PDB entry 7Y36 | electron microscopy, 2.80 A resolution | chains R and A of the 6 polymer chains in the assembly

# Chain R
Name: Parathyroid hormone/parathyroid hormone-related peptide receptor
From: Homo sapiens
UniProtKB: Q03431 (PTH1R_HUMAN); residues 27-593 carry their UniProt numbers (567 of 727 residues fall inside the UniProt entry; the rest is not from it)
Sequence (727 residues; each row starts with the number of its first residue):
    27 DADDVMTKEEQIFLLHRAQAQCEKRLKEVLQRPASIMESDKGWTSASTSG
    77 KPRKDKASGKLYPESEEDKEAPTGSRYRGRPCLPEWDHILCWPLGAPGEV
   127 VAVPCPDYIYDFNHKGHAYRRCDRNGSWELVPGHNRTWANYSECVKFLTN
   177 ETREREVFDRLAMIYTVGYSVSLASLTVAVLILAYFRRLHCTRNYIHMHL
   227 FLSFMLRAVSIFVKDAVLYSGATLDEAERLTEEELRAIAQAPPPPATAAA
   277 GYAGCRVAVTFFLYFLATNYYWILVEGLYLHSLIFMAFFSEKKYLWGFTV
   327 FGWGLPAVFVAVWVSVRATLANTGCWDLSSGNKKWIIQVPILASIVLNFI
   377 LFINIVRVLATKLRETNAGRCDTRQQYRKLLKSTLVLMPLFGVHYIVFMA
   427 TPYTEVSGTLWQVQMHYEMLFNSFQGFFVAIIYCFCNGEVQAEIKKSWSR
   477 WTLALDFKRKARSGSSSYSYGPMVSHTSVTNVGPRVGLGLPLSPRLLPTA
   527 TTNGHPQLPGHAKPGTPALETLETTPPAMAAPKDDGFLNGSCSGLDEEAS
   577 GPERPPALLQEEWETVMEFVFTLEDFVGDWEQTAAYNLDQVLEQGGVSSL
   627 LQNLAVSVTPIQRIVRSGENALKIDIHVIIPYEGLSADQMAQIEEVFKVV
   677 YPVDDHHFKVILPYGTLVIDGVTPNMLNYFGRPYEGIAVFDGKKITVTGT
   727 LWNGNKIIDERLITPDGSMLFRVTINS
Not modelled in the structure: 27-30, 59-104, 247-275, 394-398, 482-753
Sequence notes: conflict A188 (Gly in Q03431)
Disulfides: C48-C117, C108-C148, C131-C170, C281-C351

# Chain A
Name: Isoform Gnas-2 of Guanine nucleotide-binding protein G(s) subunit alpha isoforms short
From: Homo sapiens
Notes: fragment: g226a, e268a, n271k, k274d, r280k, t284d, i285t
UniProtKB: P63092-2 (GNAS2-2_HUMAN); the author numbering skips numbers that UniProt does not, so the offset changes along the chain: 1-58 = UniProt 1-58; 73-394 = UniProt 59-380
Sequence (380 residues; row label = number of the first residue in the row; note: 14 numbers in that range are skipped by the numbering (no residue carries them; nothing is unmodelled there)):
     1 MGCLGNSKTEDQRNEEKAQREANKKIEKQLQKDKQVYRATHRLLLLGAGE
    51 SGKSTIVK
    73 QMRILHVNGFNGDSEKATKVQDIKNNLKEAIETIVAAMSNLVPPVELANP
   123 ENQFRVDYILSVMNVPDFDFPPEFYEHAKALWEDEGVRACYERSNEYQLI
   173 DCAQYFLDKIDVIKQADYVPSDQDLLRCRVLTSGIFETKFQVDKVNFHMF
   223 DVGAQRDERRKWIQCFNDVTAIIFVVASSSYNMVIREDNQTNRLQAALKL
   273 FDSIWNNKWLRDTSVILFLNKQDLLAEKVLAGKSKIEDYFPEFARYTTPE
   323 DATPEPGEDPRVTRAKYFIRDEFLRISTASGDGRHYCYPHFTCAVDTENI
   373 RRVFNDCRDIIQRMHLRQYELL
Not modelled in the structure: 1-10, 73-204, 252-261, 304-307
Sequence notes: engineered mutation A226 (Gly212 in P63092-2), A268 (Glu254 in P63092-2), K271 (Asn257 in P63092-2), D274 (Lys260 in P63092-2), K280 (Arg266 in P63092-2), D284 (Thr270 in P63092-2), T285 (Ile271 in P63092-2)

# How chain R and chain A interact
Residue-residue contacts (27):
  R219(R) with Q390(A); Y391(A)
  Y305(R) with Y391(A)
  L306(R) with Y391(A), hydrophobic
  L309(R) with H387(A); Y391(A), hydrophobic
  I310(R) with Q384(A), hydrogen bond (backbone-side chain); L388(A), hydrophobic
  A313(R) with I383(A), hydrophobic
  F314(R) with V217(A), hydrophobic
  L385(R) with L393(A); L394(A), hydrophobic
  K388(R) with D381(A), salt bridge; Q384(A), hydrogen bond; R385(A), hydrogen bond (backbone-side chain)
  L389(R) with L394(A), hydrophobic
  E391(R) with D381(A); R385(A), salt bridge
  T392(R) with R385(A)
  K405(R) with E392(A); L393(A), hydrogen bond (side chain-backbone); L394(A)
  S409(R) with L393(A)
  L413(R) with L393(A), hydrophobic
  C462(R) with E392(A)
  N463(R) with E392(A)
  G464(R) with E392(A), hydrogen bond (backbone-side chain)
Other interface residues (no listed pair), chain R (21 interface residues in all): H223, F315, V412
Other interface residues (no listed pair), chain A (14 interface residues in all): H41, F376

# In short
21 residues of chain R face 14 of chain A across their interface; the contacts include 5 hydrogen bonds and 2
salt bridges. Among the polar pairs are K388(R)-D381(A), E391(R)-R385(A) and I310(R)-Q384(A).
Chain R is Parathyroid hormone/parathyroid hormone-related peptide receptor and chain A is Isoform Gnas-2 of
Guanine nucleotide-binding protein G(s) subunit alpha isoforms short, both from Homo sapiens; the structure,
Cryo-EM structure of the Teriparatide-bound human PTH1R-Gs complex, was determined by electron microscopy.
